PDB entry 8HXX | electron microscopy, 3.00 A resolution | chains N and P of the 7 polymer chains in the assembly

Chain N (and P):
Molecule: RCO1 isoform 1
From: Saccharomyces cerevisiae
Notes: chain P of this document is another copy of the same molecule, construct and numbering; everything in this record applies to it too
UniProtKB: A0A8H4BXB0 (A0A8H4BXB0_YEASX); numbering as in UniProt (aligned over 1-684)
Chain sequence (684 residues; each row starts with the number of its first residue):
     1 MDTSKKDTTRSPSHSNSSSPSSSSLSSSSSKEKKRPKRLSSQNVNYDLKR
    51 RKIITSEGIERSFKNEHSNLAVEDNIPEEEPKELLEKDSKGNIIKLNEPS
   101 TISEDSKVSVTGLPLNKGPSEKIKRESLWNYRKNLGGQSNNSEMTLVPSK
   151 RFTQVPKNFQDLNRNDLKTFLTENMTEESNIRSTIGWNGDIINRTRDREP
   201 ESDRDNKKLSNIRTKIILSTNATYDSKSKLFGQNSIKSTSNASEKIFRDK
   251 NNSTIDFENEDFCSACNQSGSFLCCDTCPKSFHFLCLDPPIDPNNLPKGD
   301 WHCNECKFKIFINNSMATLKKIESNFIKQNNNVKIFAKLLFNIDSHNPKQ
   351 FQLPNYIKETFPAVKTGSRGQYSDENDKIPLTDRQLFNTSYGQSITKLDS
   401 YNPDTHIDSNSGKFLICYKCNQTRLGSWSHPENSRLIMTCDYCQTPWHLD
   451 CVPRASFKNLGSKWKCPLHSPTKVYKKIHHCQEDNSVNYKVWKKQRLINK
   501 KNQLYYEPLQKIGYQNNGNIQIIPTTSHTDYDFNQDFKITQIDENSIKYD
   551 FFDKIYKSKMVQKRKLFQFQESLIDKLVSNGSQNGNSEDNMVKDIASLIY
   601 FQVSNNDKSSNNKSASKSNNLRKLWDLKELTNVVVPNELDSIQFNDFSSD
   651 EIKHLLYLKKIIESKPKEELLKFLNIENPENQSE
Not modelled in the structure: 1-81, 134-163, 189-255, 480-487, 527-544, 580-684 (chain P: 1-257, 361-532, 581-684)
Bound ions: Zn2+ site 1: Cys263, Cys266, His283, Cys286; Zn2+ site 2: Cys275, Cys278, Cys303, Cys306; Zn2+ site 3: Cys417, Cys420, His448, Cys451; Zn2+ site 4: Cys440, Cys443, Cys466, His469

How chain N and chain P interact:
Pairs across the interface - 58 pairs, chain N then chain P:
  Gln495(N) with Asp536(P); Phe537(P)
  Ile498(N) with Phe537(P), hydrophobic
  Asn502(N) with Asn534(P)
  Gln503(N) with Phe537(P), hydrogen bond (side chain-backbone); Ile539(P)
  Leu504(N) with Lys538(P)
  Tyr505(N) with Ile539(P), hydrophobic; Gln541(P)
  Tyr506(N) with Lys538(P); Ile539(P), hydrogen bond (backbone-backbone); Thr540(P); Gln541(P), hydrogen bond (backbone-backbone)
  Glu507(N) with Gln541(P), hydrogen bond (backbone-side chain)
  Pro508(N) with Lys334(P); Thr540(P); Gln541(P)
  Leu509(N) with Lys334(P); Ile335(P); Lys338(P)
  Lys511(N) with Asn331(P); Lys334(P); Ser546(P); Asp550(P)
  Ile512(N) with Tyr549(P), hydrophobic; Asp550(P); Asp553(P)
  Gly513(N) with Asp550(P), hydrogen bond (backbone-side chain)
  Tyr514(N) with Thr540(P)
  Asn516(N) with Thr540(P)
  Asn519(N) with Ile539(P); Thr540(P), hydrogen bond (backbone-backbone)
  Ile520(N) with Ile539(P); Thr540(P); Ile542(P), hydrophobic
  Gln521(N) with Ile539(P); Thr540(P), hydrogen bond (backbone-backbone); Gln541(P); Ile542(P), hydrogen bond (backbone-backbone)
  Ile522(N) with Ile542(P); Ile547(P), hydrophobic
  Ile523(N) with Gln541(P); Ile542(P), hydrogen bond (backbone-backbone); Asp543(P)
  Thr525(N) with Glu544(P), hydrogen bond
  Thr526(N) with Lys328(P)
  Ile547(N) with Asn331(P); Asn545(P)
  Asp550(N) with Tyr549(P)
  Phe551(N) with Asn545(P); Tyr549(P); Phe552(P), hydrophobic
  Gln562(N) with Met560(P)
  Lys565(N) with Arg564(P)
  Phe569(N) with Phe567(P), hydrophobic; Gln568(P)
  Leu573(N) with Phe567(P), hydrophobic
  Lys576(N) with Asp575(P), salt bridge
Interface residues without a listed pair, chain N (35 interface residues in all): Asn517, Pro524, Lys559, Gln570, Leu577
Interface residues without a listed pair, chain P (33 interface residues in all): Ile327, Gln535, Lys548, Tyr556, Glu571, Ile574

Summary:
35 residues of chain N face 33 of chain P across their interface, with 10 hydrogen bonds and 1 salt bridge.
Among the polar pairs are Lys576(N)-Asp575(P), Gln503(N)-Phe537(P) and Glu507(N)-Gln541(P). Cys263(N),
Cys266(N), His283(N) and Cys286(N) coordinate Zn2+ site 1.
Chain N and chain P are both RCO1 isoform 1 (Saccharomyces cerevisiae); the structure, Cryo-EM structure of
the histone deacetylase complex Rpd3S, was determined by electron microscopy (same publication as 8HXY, 8HXZ,
8HY0 and 8JHO).
